PDB entry 5AVB | X-ray diffraction, 2.40 A resolution | chains G and J of the 10 polymer chains in the assembly

[Chain G]
Protein: Histone H2A type 1-B/E
From: Homo sapiens
UniProt: P04908 (H2A1B_HUMAN); residues 0-129 here correspond to UniProt positions 1-130 (UniProt number = residue number + 1)
Amino-acid sequence (133 residues; numbered -3 to 129; the number before each row is that of its first residue; numbers below 1 keep their minus sign (Gly-3 is residue -3)):
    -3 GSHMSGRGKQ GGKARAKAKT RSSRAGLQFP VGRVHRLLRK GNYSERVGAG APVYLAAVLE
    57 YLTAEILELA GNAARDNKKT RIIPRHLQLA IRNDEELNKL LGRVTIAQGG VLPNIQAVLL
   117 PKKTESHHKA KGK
Disordered / not traced: -3 to 13, 119-129
Sequence notes: expression tag (-3 to -1)
Curated features (UniProtKB/Swiss-Prot):
  - modified residue: Ser1 (N-acetylserine), Arg3 (Citrulline), Lys5 (N6-(2-hydroxyisobutyryl)lysine), Lys9 (N6-(2-hydroxyisobutyryl)lysine), Lys13 (N6-(beta-hydroxybutyryl)lysine), Lys36 (N6-(2-hydroxyisobutyryl)lysine), Lys74 (N6-(2-hydroxyisobutyryl)lysine), Lys75 (N6-(2-hydroxyisobutyryl)lysine), Lys95 (N6-(2-hydroxyisobutyryl)lysine), Gln104 (N5-methylglutamine), Lys118 (N6-(2-hydroxyisobutyryl)lysine), Lys119 (N6-crotonyllysine), Thr120 (Phosphothreonine), Lys125 (N6-crotonyllysine)
  - cross-link (Glycyl lysine isopeptide (Lys-Gly)): Lys13 (interchain with G-Cter in ubiquitin), Lys15 (interchain with G-Cter in ubiquitin), Lys119 (interchain with G-Cter in ubiquitin)

[Chain J]
Molecule: 147-nt DNA strand
Sequence (147 nucleotides; each row starts with the number of its first residue; numbers below 1 keep their minus sign (DA-73 is residue -73)):
   -73 ATCAATATCC ACCTGCAGAT ACTACCAAAA GTGTATTTGG AAACTGCTCC ATCAAAAGGC
   -13 ATGTTCAGCT GGATTCCAGC TGAACATGCC TTTTGATGGA GCAGTTTCCA AATACACTTT
    47 TGGTAGTATC TGCAGGTGGA TATTGAT
Ion coordination: Mn2+ site 1: DG-35, DG-34; Mn2+ site 2 near DG-3 (its only coordinating residue here); Mn2+ site 3 near DG5 (its only coordinating residue here); Mn2+ site 4 near DG27 (its only coordinating residue here); Mn2+ site 5 near DG48 (its only coordinating residue here); Mn2+ site 6 near DG61 (its only coordinating residue here)

[How chain G and chain J interact]
Pairs across the interface (14):
  Ala14(G) with DG-43(J), phosphate contact; DT-42(J), phosphate contact
  Lys15(G) with DG-43(J), phosphate contact; DT-42(J), hydrogen bond to the phosphate
  Thr16(G) with DG-43(J), phosphate contact
  Arg17(G) with DG-43(J), salt bridge to the phosphate
  Arg20(G) with DT-42(J), salt bridge to the phosphate
  Gly28(G) with DA-44(J), phosphate contact
  Arg29(G) with DA-44(J), phosphate contact
  Arg32(G) with DA-45(J), phosphate contact; DA-44(J), salt bridge to the phosphate
  Arg42(G) with DT-36(J), sugar contact; DG-35(J), sugar contact
  Arg77(G) with DA-55(J), sugar contact
Interface residues without a listed pair, chain G (11 interface residues in all): Glu41

[Overview]
11 residues of chain G and 7 residues of chain J are in contact; the contacts include 1 hydrogen bond and 3
salt bridges. Polar pairs include Lys15(G)-DT-42(J), Arg17(G)-DG-43(J) and Arg20(G)-DT-42(J). DG-35(J) and
DG-34(J) coordinate Mn2+ site 1.
Chain G is Histone H2A type 1-B/E (Homo sapiens) and chain J is a 147-nt DNA strand; the structure, human
nucleosome core particle, was determined by X-ray diffraction (same publication as 5AV5, 5AV6, 5AV8, 5AV9 and
5AVC).
